PDB entry 6W3L | X-ray diffraction, 2.59 A resolution | chains D and B of the 4 polymer chains in the assembly

# Chain D
Molecule: Gctgatgcg(c7r)
Sequence (10 nucleotides; row label = number of the first residue in the row):
     1 GCTGATGCGX
Modified positions: C7R (2'-deoxy-5'-O-thiophosphonocytidine) at position 10
Metal / ion sites: Ca2+ near DC8 (its only coordinating residue here)

# Chain B
Molecule: DNA-(apurinic or apyrimidinic site) lyase
Source organism: Homo sapiens
Notes: EC 3.1.-.-, 4.2.99.18
Reference sequence: P27695 (APEX1_HUMAN); residue numbers follow UniProt; this construct covers 43-318
Sequence (276 residues; numbered 43 to 318; the number before each row is that of its first residue):
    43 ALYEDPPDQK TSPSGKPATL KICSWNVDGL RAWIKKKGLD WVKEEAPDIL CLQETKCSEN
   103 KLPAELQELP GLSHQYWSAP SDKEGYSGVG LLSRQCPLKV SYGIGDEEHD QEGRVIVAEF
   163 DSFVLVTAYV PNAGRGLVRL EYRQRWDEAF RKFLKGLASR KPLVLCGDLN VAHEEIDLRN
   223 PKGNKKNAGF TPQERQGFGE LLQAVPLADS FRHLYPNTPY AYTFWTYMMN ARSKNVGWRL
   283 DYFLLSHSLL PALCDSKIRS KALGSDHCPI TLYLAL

# How chain D and chain B interact
Contacting residue pairs (17; chain D residue first):
  DC8(D) with Lys98(B), base contact; Lys125(B), salt bridge to the phosphate; Tyr128(B), phosphate contact
  DG9(D) with Tyr128(B), hydrogen bond to the phosphate; Asn174(B), sugar contact; Arg177(B), base contact
  C7R_10(D) with Asp70(B), phosphate contact; Glu96(B), phosphate contact; Tyr171(B), hydrogen bond to the phosphate; Asn174(B), hydrogen bond to the phosphate; Asn212(B), phosphate contact; Ala230(B), sugar contact; Phe266(B), base contact; Thr268(B), base contact; Trp280(B), base contact; Leu282(B), sugar contact; His309(B), salt bridge to the phosphate
Also at the interface, not in a pair above, chain D (4 interface residues in all): DG7
Also at the interface, not in a pair above, chain B (23 interface residues in all): Asn68, Arg156, Arg181, Asp210, Asn226, Gly231, Tyr269, Asp308

# Summary
4 residues of chain D and 23 residues of chain B are in contact; the contacts include 3 hydrogen bonds and 2
salt bridges. Polar contacts include DG9(D)-Tyr128(B), C7R_10(D)-Tyr171(B) and C7R_10(D)-Asn174(B).
Here chain D is Gctgatgcg(c7r) and chain B is DNA-(apurinic or apyrimidinic site) lyase (Homo sapiens). Entry
6W3L (APE1 exonuclease substrate complex wild-type) was determined by X-ray diffraction, deposited together
with 6W0Q, 6W2P, 6W3N, 6W3Q, 6W3U and 6W43.
